2H02 - chain A; structure by X-ray diffraction, 2.30 A resolution.

== Chain A ==
Protein: Protein tyrosine phosphatase, receptor type, B,
From: Homo sapiens
Notes: EC 3.1.3.48; fragment: catalytic domain, residues 1662-1973
UniProt: Q3MIV7 (Q3MIV7_HUMAN); residue numbers follow UniProt; this construct covers 1662-1973
Sequence (313 residues; row label = number of the first residue in the row):
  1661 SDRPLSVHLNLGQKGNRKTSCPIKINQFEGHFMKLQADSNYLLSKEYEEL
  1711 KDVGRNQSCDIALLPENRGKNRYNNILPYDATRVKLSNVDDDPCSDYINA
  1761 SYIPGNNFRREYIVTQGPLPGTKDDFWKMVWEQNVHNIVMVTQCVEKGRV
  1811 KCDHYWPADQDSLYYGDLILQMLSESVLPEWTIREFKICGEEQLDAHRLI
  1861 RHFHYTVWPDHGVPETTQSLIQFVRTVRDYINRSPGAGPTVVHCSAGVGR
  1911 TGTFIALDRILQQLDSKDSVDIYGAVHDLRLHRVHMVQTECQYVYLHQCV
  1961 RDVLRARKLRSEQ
Unresolved in the structure: 1661-1677, 1748-1754, 1852-1856, 1968-1973
Differences from the reference sequence: cloning artifact (1661)
Residues lining bound ligands: inhibitors (2UN; {4-[2-benzyl-3-methoxy-2-(methoxycarbonyl)-3-oxopropyl]phenyl}sulfamic acid): Tyr1733, Asn1735, Ile1736, Asp1870, His1871, Cys1904, Ser1905, Ala1906, Gly1907, Val1908, Gly1909, Arg1910, His1945, Gln1948

== Summary ==
Chain A binds inhibitors.
Chain A is Protein tyrosine phosphatase, receptor type, B, (Homo sapiens); the structure, Structural studies
of protein tyrosine phosphatase beta catalytic domain in complex with inhibitors, was determined by X-ray
diffraction (same publication as 2H03 and 2H04).
